6SEE - chains G and I of the 11 polymer chains in the assembly; structure by electron microscopy, 4.20 A resolution (low resolution: residue-level contacts below are approximate; hydrogen-bond / salt-bridge calls are withheld).

Chain G:
Molecule: Histone H2A type 2-A
Organism: Homo sapiens
UniProtKB: Q6FI13 (H2A2A_HUMAN); residues 0-129 here correspond to UniProt positions 1-130 (UniProt number = residue number + 1)
Chain sequence (130 residues; row label = number of the first residue in the row; numbering starts at 0):
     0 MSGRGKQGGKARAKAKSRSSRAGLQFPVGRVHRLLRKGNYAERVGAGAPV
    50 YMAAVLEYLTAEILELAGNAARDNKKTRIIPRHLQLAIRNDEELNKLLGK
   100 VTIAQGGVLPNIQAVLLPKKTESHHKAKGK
Not modelled in the structure: 0-10, 118-129

Chain I:
Molecule: 145-nt DNA strand
Organism: synthetic construct
Sequence (145 nucleotides; row label = number of the first residue in the row; numbers below 1 keep their minus sign (DA-72 is residue -72)):
   -72 ATCAGAATCCCGGTGCCGAGGCCGCTCAATTGGTCGTAGACAGCTCTAGC
   -22 ACCGCTTAAACGCACGTACGCGCTGTCCCCCGCGTTTTAACCGCCAAGGG
    28 GATTACTCCCTAGTCTCCAGGCACGTGTCAGATATATACATCGAT

Chain G / chain I interface:
Pairs across the interface (20):
  Arg11(G) - DT-42(I)
  Arg11(G) - DG-41(I)
  Ala12(G) - DT-42(I)
  Ala12(G) - DG-41(I)
  Lys13(G) - DT-42(I)
  Ala14(G) - DT-43(I)
  Ala14(G) - DT-42(I)
  Lys15(G) - DT-43(I)
  Lys15(G) - DT-42(I)
  Ser16(G) - DT-43(I)
  Arg17(G) - DT-43(I)
  Arg20(G) - DT-42(I)
  Gly28(G) - DA-44(I)
  Gly28(G) - DT-43(I)
  Arg29(G) - DA-44(I)
  Arg32(G) - DA-45(I)
  Arg32(G) - DA-44(I)
  Arg42(G) - DA-35(I)
  Arg77(G) - DA-54(I)
  Arg77(G) - DG-53(I)
Other interface residues (no listed pair), chain I (9 interface residues in all): DT-36

In short:
The interface between chain G and chain I involves 13 residues on one side and 9 on the other.
Here chain G is Histone H2A type 2-A (Homo sapiens) and chain I is a 145-nt DNA strand (synthetic construct).
Entry 6SEE (Class2A : CENP-A nucleosome in complex with CENP-C central region) was determined by electron
microscopy (same publication as 6SE0, 6SE6, 6SEF and 6SEG).
